9G71 - chains A and B; structure by electron microscopy, 2.74 A resolution.

== Chain A (and B) ==
Name: Protein tweety homolog 2
Organism: Homo sapiens
Notes: chain B of this document is another copy of the same molecule, construct and numbering; everything in this record applies to it too
UniProt: Q9BSA4 (TTYH2_HUMAN); residue numbers follow UniProt; this construct covers 2-534
Sequence (599 residues; row label = number of the first residue in the row; numbering starts at 0):
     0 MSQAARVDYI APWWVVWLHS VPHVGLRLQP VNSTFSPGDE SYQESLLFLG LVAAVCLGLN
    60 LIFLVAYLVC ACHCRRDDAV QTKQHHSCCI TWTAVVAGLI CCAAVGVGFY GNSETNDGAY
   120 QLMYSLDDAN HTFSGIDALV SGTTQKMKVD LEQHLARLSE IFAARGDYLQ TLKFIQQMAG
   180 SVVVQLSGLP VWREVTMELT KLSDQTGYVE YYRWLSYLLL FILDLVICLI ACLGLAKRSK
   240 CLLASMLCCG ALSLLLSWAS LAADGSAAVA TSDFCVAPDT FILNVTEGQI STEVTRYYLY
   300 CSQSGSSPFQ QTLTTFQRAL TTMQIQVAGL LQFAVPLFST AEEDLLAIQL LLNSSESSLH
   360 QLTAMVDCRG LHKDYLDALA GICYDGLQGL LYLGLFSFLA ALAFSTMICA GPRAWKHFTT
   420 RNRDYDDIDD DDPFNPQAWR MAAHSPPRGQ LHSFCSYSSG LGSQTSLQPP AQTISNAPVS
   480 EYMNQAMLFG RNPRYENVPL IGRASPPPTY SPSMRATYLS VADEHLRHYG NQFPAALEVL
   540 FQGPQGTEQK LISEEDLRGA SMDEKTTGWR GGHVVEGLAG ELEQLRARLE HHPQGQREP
Not modelled in the structure: 0-3, 74-87, 417-598
Construct notes: initiating methionine (0); expression tag (1, 535-598)
Swiss-Prot annotation at these positions:
  - motif: Arg164 to Asp166 (RGD), Pro506 to Tyr509 (PY-motif)
  - binding site (Ca(2+)): Glu113, Asp116
  - site: Arg164 (Essential for the formation of the channel-pore)
  - modified residue: Thr199 (Phosphothreonine), Ser504 (Phosphoserine)
  - glycosylation: Asn31 (N-linked (GlcNAc...) asparagine), Asn129 (N-linked (GlcNAc) asparagine), Asn283 (N-linked (GlcNAc...) asparagine), Asn352 (N-linked (GlcNAc) asparagine)
  - mutagenesis: Asn31 (N31Q: Loss of glycosylation. No effect on cell membrane localization, increased ubiquitination and significant decrease in protein levels; when associated with Q-129; Q-283 and Q-352), Asn129 (N129Q: Loss of glycosylation. No effect on cell membrane localization, increased ubiquitination and significant decrease in protein levels; when associated with Q-31; Q-283 and Q-352), Asn283 (N283Q: Loss of glycosylation. No effect on cell membrane localization, increased ubiquitination and significant decrease in protein levels; when associated with Q-31; Q-129 and Q-352), Asn352 (N352Q: Loss of glycosylation. No effect on cell membrane localization, increased ubiquitination and significant decrease in protein levels; when associated with Q-31; Q-129 and Q-283), Ser444 (S444A: No effect on interaction with NEDD4L and NEDD4L-mediated ubiquitination), Ser504 (S504A: No effect on interaction with NEDD4L and NEDD4L-mediated ubiquitination), Tyr509 (Y509F: Loss of interaction with NEDD4L and almost complete loss of NEDD4L-mediated ubiquitination. A 3-fold increase in its expression in the cell membrane and a 1.5-fold increase in protein levels), Ser510 (S510A: Reduced interaction with NEDD4L and reduced NEDD4L-mediated ubiquitination. A 2-fold increase in its expression in the cell membrane and a 1.5-fold increase in protein levels)
Disulfide bonds: Cys274-Cys382
Covalently attached groups: N-acetylglucosamine (NAG) linked to Asn31, Asn129, Asn283, Asn352
Residues lining bound ligands:
  - palmitoyl-linoleoyl phosphatidylcholine (CPL; 1-palmitoyl-2-linoleoyl-sn-glycero-3-phosphocholine), molecule 1: Leu25, Arg26, Gln28, Glu39, Gln42, Glu43, Leu45, Leu46, Ala262, Ser265, Ala266
  - palmitoyl-linoleoyl phosphatidylcholine (CPL), molecule 2: Asp203, Gln204, Tyr207, Val208, Tyr211, Arg212, Ser215, Tyr216, Leu219, Leu255, Ser259, Ala262, Asp263, Ala266, Leu389
  - diundecyl phosphatidyl choline (PLC), molecule 1: Trp12, Trp13, Val106, Leu260, Gly264, Gln387, Leu390, Tyr391, Gly393, Leu394, Leu398
  - diundecyl phosphatidyl choline (PLC), molecule 2: Trp12, Trp16, Leu394
  - diundecyl phosphatidyl choline (PLC), molecule 3: Leu25, Arg26, Leu27, Leu46, Gly49, Leu50, Val51, Ala53, Val54, Cys55, Ala258, Ala261
  - diundecyl phosphatidyl choline (PLC), molecule 4: Phe34, Pro36, Gly37, Leu121, Ser124, Leu125, Ala128, Val194, Leu198, Leu201, Phe273, Phe280, Ile281, Val284, Thr285, Ile289, Tyr297, Leu298, Leu370, Asp373, Tyr374, Ala377, Ile381
  - diundecyl phosphatidyl choline (PLC), molecule 5: Leu45, Leu46, Gly49, Leu255, Ala258, Ala261, Ala262, Ser265
  - diundecyl phosphatidyl choline (PLC), molecule 6: Leu98, Cys101, Ala102, Gly105, Val106, Tyr109, Tyr391
  - diundecyl phosphatidyl choline (PLC), molecule 7: Cys101, Gly105, Phe108
  - diundecyl phosphatidyl choline (PLC), molecule 8: Phe108, Tyr210, Trp213, Leu214, Leu217, Ile221, Leu224, Val225, Leu228
  - diundecyl phosphatidyl choline (PLC), molecule 9: Tyr207, Tyr211, Leu214, Ser215, Leu218, Leu219, Leu255
From the paper describing this entry:
  - mutagenesis - G165P/D166E/Q169R/F173R: abolished binding to nanogold-labelled APOE

== Interface between chain A and chain B ==
Pairs across the interface (53; chain A residue first):
  Ala4(A) - Tyr123(B)  hydrogen bond (backbone-side chain)
  Arg5(A) - Tyr119(B)
  Arg5(A) - Met122(B)
  Arg5(A) - Tyr123(B)
  Arg5(A) - Asp126(B)  salt bridge
  Trp91(A) - Ala235(B)  hydrophobic
  Tyr109(A) - Ser112(B)
  Ser112(A) - Tyr109(B)
  Asp116(A) - Asp116(B)
  Tyr119(A) - Arg5(B)
  Tyr123(A) - Ala4(B)  hydrogen bond (side chain-backbone)
  Tyr123(A) - Arg5(B)
  Tyr123(A) - Lys372(B)
  Tyr123(A) - Asp376(B)  hydrogen bond
  Asp127(A) - Lys372(B)  salt bridge
  Thr131(A) - Arg368(B)
  Ala235(A) - Trp91(B)  hydrophobic
  Gln302(A) - Gln360(B)
  Gln309(A) - Ser356(B)
  Gln309(A) - His359(B)
  Leu312(A) - His359(B)
  Thr313(A) - Glu355(B)
  Thr313(A) - His359(B)
  Gln316(A) - Gln316(B)
  Gln316(A) - His359(B)  hydrogen bond
  Arg317(A) - Thr320(B)
  Arg317(A) - Gln323(B)
  Arg317(A) - Glu355(B)  salt bridge
  Thr320(A) - Arg317(B)
  Gln323(A) - Arg317(B)
  Glu355(A) - Thr313(B)
  Glu355(A) - Arg317(B)  salt bridge
  Ser356(A) - Gln309(B)
  His359(A) - Gln309(B)
  His359(A) - Leu312(B)
  His359(A) - Thr313(B)
  His359(A) - Gln316(B)  hydrogen bond
  His359(A) - Thr362(B)
  Gln360(A) - Gln302(B)  hydrogen bond
  Thr362(A) - Thr362(B)
  Thr362(A) - Ala363(B)
  Ala363(A) - Thr362(B)
  Ala363(A) - Ala363(B)  hydrophobic
  Ala363(A) - Asp366(B)
  Met364(A) - Arg368(B)
  Asp366(A) - Ala363(B)
  Arg368(A) - Thr131(B)  hydrogen bond
  Arg368(A) - Met364(B)
  Lys372(A) - Tyr123(B)
  Lys372(A) - Asp127(B)  salt bridge
  Lys372(A) - Asp373(B)  salt bridge
  Asp373(A) - Lys372(B)  salt bridge
  Asp376(A) - Tyr123(B)  hydrogen bond
Other interface residues (no listed pair), chain A (34 interface residues in all): Leu98, Asn352, Leu358
Other interface residues (no listed pair), chain B (36 interface residues in all): Leu228, Asn352, Leu358

== Summary ==
Chain A and chain B form an interface of 34 and 36 residues respectively; the contacts include 8 hydrogen
bonds and 7 salt bridges. Among the polar pairs are Arg5(A)-Asp126(B), Asp127(A)-Lys372(B) and
Arg317(A)-Glu355(B). From the paper: G165P/D166E/Q169R/F173R of chain A abolish binding to nanogold-labelled
APOE.
Chain A and chain B are both Protein tweety homolog 2 (Homo sapiens); the structure, Cryo-EM structure of
TTYH2 in complex with lipids in GDN, was determined by electron microscopy, deposited together with 9G6X and
9QNR.
